PDB entry 1ZX9 | X-ray diffraction, 1.90 A resolution | chain A

[Chain A]
Name: Mercuric reductase
Source organism: Pseudomonas aeruginosa
Notes: EC 1.16.1.1
Reference sequence: P00392 (MERA_PSEAE); residues 2-467 here correspond to UniProt positions 96-561 (UniProt number = residue number + 94)
Sequence (467 residues; row label = number of the first residue in the row):
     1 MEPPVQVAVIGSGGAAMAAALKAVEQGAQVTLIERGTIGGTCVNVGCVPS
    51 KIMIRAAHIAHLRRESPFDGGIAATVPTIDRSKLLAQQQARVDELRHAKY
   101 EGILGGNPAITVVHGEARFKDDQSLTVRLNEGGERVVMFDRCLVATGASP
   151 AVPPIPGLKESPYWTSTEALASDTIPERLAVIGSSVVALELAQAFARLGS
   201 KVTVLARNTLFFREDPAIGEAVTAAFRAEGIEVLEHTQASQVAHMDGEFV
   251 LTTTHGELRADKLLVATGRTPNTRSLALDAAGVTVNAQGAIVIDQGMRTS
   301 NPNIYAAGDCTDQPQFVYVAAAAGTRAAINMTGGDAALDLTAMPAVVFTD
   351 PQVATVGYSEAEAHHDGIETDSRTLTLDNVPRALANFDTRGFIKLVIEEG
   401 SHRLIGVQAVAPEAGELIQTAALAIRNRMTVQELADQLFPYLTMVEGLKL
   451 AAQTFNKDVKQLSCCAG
Disordered / not traced: 1-3, 457-467
Differences from the reference sequence: initiating methionine (1)
Swiss-Prot annotation at these positions:
  - binding site (FAD): A16, G36, T41, K51, A117, D309, V317
  - binding site (Hg(2+)): C464, C465
Disulfide bonds: C42-C47
Small-molecule neighbours: FAD (flavin-adenine dinucleotide): I10, G11, S12, G13, G14, A15, A16, I33, E34, R35, G36, T37, G39, G40, T41, C42, V45, G46, C47, S50, K51, G115, E116, A117, A145, T146, G147, A148, S166, L170, V187, E190, R269, N272, S275, L276, A307, G308, D309, Q315, F316, V317, Y318, A320, F348, Y441

[In short]
Bound to chain A: flavin-adenine dinucleotide. UniProt lists 7 FAD-binding residues and Hg2+-binding residues
C464 and C465.
Chain A is Mercuric reductase (Pseudomonas aeruginosa); the structure, Crystal Structure of Tn501 MerA, was
determined by X-ray diffraction (same publication as 1ZK7).
